8F1K - chains C and J of the 10 polymer chains in the assembly; structure by electron microscopy, 2.80 A resolution.

[Chain C]
Molecule: 36-nt DNA strand
Sequence (36 nucleotides; each row starts with the number of its first residue):
     1 CCAGAAATTG GCACGAAAAT TGCAATAAAT ACAACG
Not modelled in the structure: 1-6, 19-36

[Chain J]
Protein: DNA-directed RNA polymerase subunit beta'
From: Escherichia coli
Notes: EC 2.7.7.6
UniProt: P0A8T7 (RPOC_ECOLI); residue numbers follow UniProt; this construct covers 1-1407
Sequence (1430 residues; each row starts with the number of its first residue):
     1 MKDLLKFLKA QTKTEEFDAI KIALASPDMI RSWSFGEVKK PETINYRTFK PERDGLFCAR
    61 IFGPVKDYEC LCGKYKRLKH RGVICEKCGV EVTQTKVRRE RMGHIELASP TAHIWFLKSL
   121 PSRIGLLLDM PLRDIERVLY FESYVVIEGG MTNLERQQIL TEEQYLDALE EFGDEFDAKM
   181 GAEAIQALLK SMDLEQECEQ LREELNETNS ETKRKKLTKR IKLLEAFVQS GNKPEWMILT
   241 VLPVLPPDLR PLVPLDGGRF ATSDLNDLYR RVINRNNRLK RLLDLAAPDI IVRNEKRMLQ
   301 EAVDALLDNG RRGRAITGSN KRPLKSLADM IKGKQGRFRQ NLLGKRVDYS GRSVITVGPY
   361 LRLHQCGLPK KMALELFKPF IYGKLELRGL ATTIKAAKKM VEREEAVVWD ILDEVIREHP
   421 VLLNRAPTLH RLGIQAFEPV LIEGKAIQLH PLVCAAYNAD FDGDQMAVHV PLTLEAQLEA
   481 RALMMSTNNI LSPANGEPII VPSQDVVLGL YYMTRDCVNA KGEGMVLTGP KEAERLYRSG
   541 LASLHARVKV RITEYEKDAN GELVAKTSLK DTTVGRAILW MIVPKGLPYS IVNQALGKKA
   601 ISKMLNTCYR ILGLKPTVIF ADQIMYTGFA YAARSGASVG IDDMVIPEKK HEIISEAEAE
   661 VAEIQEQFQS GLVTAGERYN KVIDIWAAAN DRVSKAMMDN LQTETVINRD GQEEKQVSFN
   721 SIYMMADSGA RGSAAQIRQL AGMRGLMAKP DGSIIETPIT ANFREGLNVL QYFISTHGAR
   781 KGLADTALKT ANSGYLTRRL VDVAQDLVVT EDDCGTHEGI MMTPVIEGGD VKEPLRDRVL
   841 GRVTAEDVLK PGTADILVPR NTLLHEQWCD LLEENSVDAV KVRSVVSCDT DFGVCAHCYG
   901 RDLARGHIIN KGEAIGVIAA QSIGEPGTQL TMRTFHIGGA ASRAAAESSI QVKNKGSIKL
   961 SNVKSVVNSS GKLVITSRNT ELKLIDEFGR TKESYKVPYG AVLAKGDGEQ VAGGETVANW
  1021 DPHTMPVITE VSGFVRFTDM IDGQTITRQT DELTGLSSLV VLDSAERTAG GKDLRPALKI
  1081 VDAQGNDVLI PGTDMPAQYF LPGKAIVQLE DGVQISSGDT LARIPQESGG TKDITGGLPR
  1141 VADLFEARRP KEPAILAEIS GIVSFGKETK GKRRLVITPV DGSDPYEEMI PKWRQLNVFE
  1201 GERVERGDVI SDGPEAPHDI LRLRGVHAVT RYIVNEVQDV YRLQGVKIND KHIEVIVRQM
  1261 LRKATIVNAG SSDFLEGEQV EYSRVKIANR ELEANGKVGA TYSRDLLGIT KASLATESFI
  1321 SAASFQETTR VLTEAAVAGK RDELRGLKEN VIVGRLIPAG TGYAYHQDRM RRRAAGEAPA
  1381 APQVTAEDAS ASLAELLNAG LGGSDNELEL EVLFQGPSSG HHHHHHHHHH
Not modelled in the structure: 1-2, 935-947, 1127-1135, 1374-1430
Sequence notes: expression tag (1408-1430)
Ion coordination: Zn2+ site 1: Cys70, Cys72, Cys85, Cys88; Mg2+: Asp460, Asp462, Asp464; Zn2+ site 2: Cys814, Cys888, Cys895, Cys898
UniProt features mapped onto this chain:
  - binding site (Zn(2+)): Cys70, Cys72, Cys85, Cys88, Cys814, Cys888, Cys895, Cys898
  - binding site (Mg(2+)): Asp460, Asp462, Asp464
  - modified residue: Lys983 (N6-acetyllysine)
  - mutagenesis: Gln504 (Q504P: Resistant to antibiotics salinamide A and B), Asn690 (N690D: Resistant to antibiotics salinamide A and B), Met697 (M697V: Resistant to antibiotics salinamide A and B), Ala735 (A735T: Resistant to antibiotics salinamide A and B), Arg738 (R738C/H/P/S: Resistant to antibiotics salinamide A and B), Ala748 (A748E: Resistant to antibiotics salinamide A and B), Pro758 (P758S/T: Resistant to antibiotics salinamide A and B), Phe763 (F763C: Resistant to antibiotics salinamide A and B), Ser775 (S775A: Resistant to antibiotics salinamide A and B), Ala779 (A779T/V: Resistant to antibiotics salinamide A and B), Arg780 (R780C: Resistant to antibiotics salinamide A and B), Gly782 (G782A/C: Resistant to antibiotics salinamide A and B), 1 further mutagenesis entry in UniProt

[Interface between chain C and chain J]
Pairs across the interface (6; chain C residue first):
  DT9(C) - Arg1148(J)  phosphate contact
  DG10(C) - Arg1148(J)  salt bridge to the phosphate
  DA13(C) - Leu120(J)  phosphate contact
  DA13(C) - Arg133(J)  hydrogen bond to the phosphate
  DC14(C) - Arg133(J)  salt bridge to the phosphate
  DA18(C) - Lys1170(J)  hydrogen bond to the phosphate
Also at the interface, not in a pair above, chain C (6 interface residues in all): DG11
Also at the interface, not in a pair above, chain J (7 interface residues in all): Lys1151, Gly1171, Lys1311

[Overview]
6 residues of chain C and 7 residues of chain J are in contact, with 2 hydrogen bonds and 2 salt bridges.
Polar contacts include DA13(C)-Arg133(J), DA18(C)-Lys1170(J) and DG10(C)-Arg1148(J).
Here chain C is a 36-nt DNA strand and chain J is DNA-directed RNA polymerase subunit beta' (Escherichia
coli). Entry 8F1K (SigN RNA polymerase early-melted intermediate bound to full duplex DNA fragment dhsU36
(-12T)) was determined by electron microscopy together with 8F1I and 8F1J from the same study.
